Entry 6TA1 (electron microscopy, 3.10 A resolution); this record covers chains A and B of the 12 polymer chains in the assembly.

== Chain A (and B) ==
Molecule: Fatty acid synthase subunit alpha
Source organism: Saccharomyces cerevisiae (strain ATCC 204508 / S288c)
Notes: EC 2.3.1.86, 1.1.1.100, 2.3.1.41; chain B of this document is another copy of the same molecule, construct and numbering; everything in this record applies to it too
UniProt: P19097 (FAS2_YEAST); residues 1-1887 here = UniProt positions 1-1887
Sequence (1887 residues; each row starts with the number of its first residue):
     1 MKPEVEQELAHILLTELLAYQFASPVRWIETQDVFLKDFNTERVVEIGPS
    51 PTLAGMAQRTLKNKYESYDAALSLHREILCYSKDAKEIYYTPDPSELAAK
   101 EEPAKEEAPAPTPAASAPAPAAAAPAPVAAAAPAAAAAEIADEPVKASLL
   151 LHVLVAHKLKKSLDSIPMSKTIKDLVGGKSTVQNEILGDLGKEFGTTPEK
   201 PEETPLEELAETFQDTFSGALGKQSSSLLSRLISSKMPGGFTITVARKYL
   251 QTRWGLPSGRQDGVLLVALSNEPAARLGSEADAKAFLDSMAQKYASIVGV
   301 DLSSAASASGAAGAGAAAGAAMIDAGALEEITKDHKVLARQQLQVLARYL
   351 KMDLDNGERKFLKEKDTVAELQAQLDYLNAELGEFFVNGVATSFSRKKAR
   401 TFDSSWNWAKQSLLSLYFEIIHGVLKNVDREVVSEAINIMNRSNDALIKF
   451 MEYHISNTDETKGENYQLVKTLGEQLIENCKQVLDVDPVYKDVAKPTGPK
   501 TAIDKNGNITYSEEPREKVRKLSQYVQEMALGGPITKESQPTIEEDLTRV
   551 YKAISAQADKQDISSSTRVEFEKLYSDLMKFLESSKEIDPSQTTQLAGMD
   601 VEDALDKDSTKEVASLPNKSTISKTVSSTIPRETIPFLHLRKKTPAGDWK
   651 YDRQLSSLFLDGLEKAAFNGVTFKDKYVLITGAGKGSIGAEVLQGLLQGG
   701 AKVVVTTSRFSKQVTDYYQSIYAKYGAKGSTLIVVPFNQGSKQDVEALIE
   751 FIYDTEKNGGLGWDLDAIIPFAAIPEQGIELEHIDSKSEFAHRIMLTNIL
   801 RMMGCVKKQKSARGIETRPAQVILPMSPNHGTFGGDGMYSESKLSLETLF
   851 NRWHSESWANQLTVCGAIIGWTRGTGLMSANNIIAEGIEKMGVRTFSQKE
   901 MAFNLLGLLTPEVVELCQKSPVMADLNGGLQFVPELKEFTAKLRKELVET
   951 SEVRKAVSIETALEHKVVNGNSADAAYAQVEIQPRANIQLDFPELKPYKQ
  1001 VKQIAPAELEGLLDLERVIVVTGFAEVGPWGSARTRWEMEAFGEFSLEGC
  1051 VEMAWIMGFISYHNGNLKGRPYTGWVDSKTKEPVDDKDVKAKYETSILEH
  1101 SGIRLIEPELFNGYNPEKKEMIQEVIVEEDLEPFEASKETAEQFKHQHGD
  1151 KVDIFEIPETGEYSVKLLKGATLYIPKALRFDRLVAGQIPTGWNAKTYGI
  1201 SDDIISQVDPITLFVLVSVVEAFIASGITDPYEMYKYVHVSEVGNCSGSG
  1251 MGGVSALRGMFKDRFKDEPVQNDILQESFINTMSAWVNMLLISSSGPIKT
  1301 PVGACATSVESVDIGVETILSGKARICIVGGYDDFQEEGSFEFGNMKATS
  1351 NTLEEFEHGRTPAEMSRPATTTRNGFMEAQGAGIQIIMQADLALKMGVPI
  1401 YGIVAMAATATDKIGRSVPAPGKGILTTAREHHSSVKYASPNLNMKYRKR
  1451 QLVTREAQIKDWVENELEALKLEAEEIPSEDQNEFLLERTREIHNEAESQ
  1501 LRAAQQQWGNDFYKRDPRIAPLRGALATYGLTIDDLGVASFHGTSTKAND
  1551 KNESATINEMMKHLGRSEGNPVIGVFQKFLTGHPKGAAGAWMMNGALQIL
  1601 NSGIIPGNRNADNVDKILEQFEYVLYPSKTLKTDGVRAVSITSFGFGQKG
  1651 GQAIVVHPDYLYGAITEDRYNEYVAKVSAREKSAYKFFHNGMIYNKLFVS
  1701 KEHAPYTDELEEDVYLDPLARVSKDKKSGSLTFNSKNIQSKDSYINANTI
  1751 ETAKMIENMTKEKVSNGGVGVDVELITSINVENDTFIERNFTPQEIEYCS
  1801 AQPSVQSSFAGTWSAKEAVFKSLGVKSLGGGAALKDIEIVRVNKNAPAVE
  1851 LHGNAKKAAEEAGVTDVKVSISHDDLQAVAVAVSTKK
Not modelled in the structure: 95-139, 303-327, 540-602, 1745-1746, 1767, 1887
Modified positions: Ser-1440 (phosphoserine; SEP)
Ligand contacts: NADPH (NDP; NADPH dihydro-nicotinamide-adenine-dinucleotide phosphate): Gly-682, Ala-683, Gly-684, Ser-687, Ile-688, Thr-706, Thr-707, Ser-708, Arg-709, Asn-738, Gln-739, Gly-740, Phe-771, Ala-772, Ala-773, Ile-774, Phe-790, Ile-794, Pro-825, Met-826, Ser-827, Tyr-839, Lys-843, Ile-869, Gly-870, Thr-872, Thr-875, Gly-876, Leu-877, Met-878
UniProt features mapped onto this chain:
  - active site (For beta-ketoacyl synthase activity): Cys-1305, His-1542, His-1583
  - binding site (acetyl-CoA): Asp-1772 to Glu-1774, Tyr-1798, Ser-1808, Glu-1817 to Ser-1827, Arg-1841 to Lys-1844, Ile-1871 to His-1873
  - binding site (Mg(2+)): Asp-1772, Val-1773, Glu-1774, Ser-1872, His-1873
  - modified residue: Ser-50 (Phosphoserine), Ser-180 (O-(pantetheine 4'-phosphoryl)serine), Ser-523 (Phosphoserine), Ser-958 (Phosphoserine), Ser-1440 (Phosphoserine)
  - cross-link: Lys-37 (Glycyl lysine isopeptide (Lys-Gly) (interchain with G-Cter in ubiquitin))
  - mutagenesis: Gly-1250 (G1250S: Cerulenin-resistance), Val-1769 (V1769D: Does not affect oligomerization; when associated with S-1771 and L-1773 or S-1771; L-1773; S-1879 and E-1881), Gly-1770 (G1770D: Loss of transferase activity), Val-1771 (V1771S: Does not affect oligomerization but lacks transferase activity; when associated with D-1769 and L-1773 or D-1769; L-1773; S-1879 and E-1881), Asp-1772 (D1772S: Loss of transferase activity; when associated with S-1774), Val-1773 (V1773L: Does not affect oligomerization but lacks transferase activity; when associated with D-1769 and S-1771 or D-1769; S-1771; S-1879 and E-1881), Glu-1774 (E1774S: Loss of transferase activity; when associated with S-1772), Arg-1841 (R1841A: Loss off transferase activity), Val-1879 (V1879S: Does not affect oligomerization but lacks transferase activity; when associated with D-1769; S-1771; L-1773 and E-1881), Val-1881 (V1881E: Does not affect oligomerization but lacks transferase activity; when associated with D-1769; S-1771; L-1773 and S-1879)
What the authors report for this chain:
  - post-translational modification sites: Ser-1440
  - contacts within the chain: Ser-1440/Asp-1516, Ser-1440/Arg-1518
  - catalytic residues: Tyr-839
  - binding site for NADPH: Tyr-839
  - mutagenesis - Y839F: abolished catalytic activity (citing earlier work)

== How chain A and chain B interact ==
Residue-residue contacts - 24 pairs, chain A then chain B:
  Ile-331(A) with Ile-331(B), hydrophobic
  Thr-332(A) with Ile-331(B)
  His-335(A) with His-335(B), hydrogen bond
  Glu-1129(A) with Arg-348(B), salt bridge
  Glu-1135(A) with Thr-242(B); Thr-244(B), hydrogen bond
  Ser-1137(A) with Ser-230(B)
  Asp-1153(A) with Asp-355(B); Arg-359(B), salt bridge
  Phe-1155(A) with Asp-355(B); Glu-358(B); Arg-359(B); Leu-362(B), hydrophobic
  Thr-1160(A) with Thr-244(B)
  Glu-1162(A) with Ser-230(B); Ile-243(B)
  Lys-1166(A) with Gln-344(B)
  Asp-1203(A) with Lys-179(B), salt bridge
  Gln-1207(A) with Lys-179(B)
  Asp-1267(A) with Arg-231(B), salt bridge
  Glu-1268(A) with Arg-231(B), hydrogen bond (backbone-side chain)
  Pro-1269(A) with Arg-231(B)
  Asn-1272(A) with Lys-158(B); Glu-185(B)
Interface residues without a listed pair, chain A (20 interface residues in all): Leu-328, Glu-1139, Asp-1273
Interface residues without a listed pair, chain B (20 interface residues in all): Val-176, Gly-177, Thr-181, Ser-227

== Overview ==
Chain A and chain B each contribute 20 residues to their interface; the contacts include 3 hydrogen bonds and
4 salt bridges. Polar pairs include Glu-1129(A)/Arg-348(B), Asp-1153(A)/Arg-359(B) and Asp-1203(A)/Lys-179(B).
Ligands of chain A: NADPH. The paper reports the catalytic residue Tyr-839(A); Y839F of chain A abolishes
catalytic activity.
Chain A and chain B are both Fatty acid synthase subunit alpha (Saccharomyces cerevisiae (strain ATCC 204508 /
S288c)); the structure, Fatty acid synthase of S. cerevisiae, was determined by electron microscopy.
